Entry 8JG9 (electron microscopy, 3.82 A resolution); this record covers chains G and C of the 8 polymer chains in the assembly.

== Chain G ==
Molecule: 25-nt DNA strand
Sequence (25 nucleotides; row label = number of the first residue in the row; numbers below 1 keep their minus sign (DA-14 is residue -14)):
   -14 ATAATTATGACAAATGTCATAGAAA

== Chain C ==
Name: AcrIIA15
Source organism: Staphylococcus delphini
Amino-acid sequence (171 residues; numbered 0 to 170; the number before each row is that of its first residue; numbering starts at 0):
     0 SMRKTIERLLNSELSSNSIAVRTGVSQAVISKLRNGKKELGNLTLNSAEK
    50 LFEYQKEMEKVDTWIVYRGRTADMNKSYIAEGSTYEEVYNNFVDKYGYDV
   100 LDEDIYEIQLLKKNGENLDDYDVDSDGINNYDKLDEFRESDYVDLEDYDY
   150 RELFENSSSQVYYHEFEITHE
From the paper describing this entry:
  - mutagenesis - R2A, S25A, Q26A: decreased binding to DNA
  - mutagenesis - K31A, K37A, L44A: abolished binding to DNA
  - mutagenesis - R2A/L44A, L44A: abolished binding to AcrIIA15 (chain C)

== Interface between chain G and chain C ==
Residue-residue contacts - 14 pairs, chain G then chain C:
  DA-1(G) with Asn41(C), phosphate contact
  DT0(G) with Lys37(C), salt bridge to the phosphate; Glu38(C), phosphate contact; Asn41(C), sugar contact; Thr43(C), phosphate contact
  DG1(G) with Val28(C), phosphate contact; Lys37(C), salt bridge to the phosphate; Leu42(C), phosphate contact; Thr43(C), hydrogen bond to the phosphate; Ser46(C), hydrogen bond to the phosphate
  DT2(G) with Ser25(C), base contact; Lys49(C), salt bridge to the phosphate
  DC3(G) with Ser25(C), hydrogen bond to the base; Ala27(C), base contact
Other interface residues (no listed pair), chain G (6 interface residues in all): DA4
Other interface residues (no listed pair), chain C (11 interface residues in all): Gly23

== Summary ==
6 residues of chain G and 11 residues of chain C are in contact, with 3 hydrogen bonds and 3 salt bridges.
Polar pairs include DC3(G)-Ser25(C), DG1(G)-Thr43(C) and DG1(G)-Ser46(C). The paper reports that R2A, S25A and
Q26A of chain C reduce binding to DNA; K31A, K37A and L44A of chain C abolish binding to DNA.
Chain G is a 25-nt DNA strand and chain C is AcrIIA15 (Staphylococcus delphini); the structure, Cryo-EM
structure of the SaCas9-sgRNA-AcrIIA15-promoter DNA dimer, was determined by electron microscopy, deposited
together with 8JFO, 8JFR, 8JFT and 8JFU.
